Entry 3IPV (X-ray diffraction, 2.04 A resolution); this record covers chains A and B of the 4 polymer chains in the assembly.

# Chain A
Molecule: Lectin alpha chain
Organism: Spatholobus parviflorus
Chain sequence (251 residues; each row starts with the number of its first residue; X marks 2 residues of unknown identity (built as UNK)):
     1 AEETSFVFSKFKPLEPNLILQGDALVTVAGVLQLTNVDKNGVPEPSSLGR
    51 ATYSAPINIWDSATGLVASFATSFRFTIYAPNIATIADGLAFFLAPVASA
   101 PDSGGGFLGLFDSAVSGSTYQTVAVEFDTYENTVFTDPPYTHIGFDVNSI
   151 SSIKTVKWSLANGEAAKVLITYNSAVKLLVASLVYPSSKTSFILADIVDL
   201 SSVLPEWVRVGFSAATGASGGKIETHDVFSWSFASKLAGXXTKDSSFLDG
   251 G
Not modelled in the structure: 240-241
Bound ions: Mn2+: Glu-126, Asp-128, Asp-137, His-142; Ca2+: Asp-128, Tyr-130, Asn-132, Asp-137

# Chain B
Molecule: Lectin beta chain
Organism: Spatholobus parviflorus
Chain sequence (239 residues; row label = number of the first residue in the row):
     1 AEETSFVFSKFKPLEPNLILQGDALVTVAGVLQLTNVDSNGVPEPSSLGR
    51 ATYSAPINIWDSATGLVASFATSFRFTIYAPNIATIADGLAFFLAPVASA
   101 PDSGGGFLGLFDSAVGDTTYQTVAVEFDTYENTVFTDPPYTHIGFDVNSI
   151 SSIKTVKWSLANGEAAKVLITYNSAVKLLVASLVYPSSKTSFILADIVDL
   201 SSVLPEWVRVGFSAATGASKGYIETHDVFSWSFASKLAG
Bound ions: Mn2+: Glu-126, Asp-128, Asp-137, His-142; Ca2+: Asp-128, Tyr-130, Asn-132, Asp-137

# How chain A and chain B interact
Residue-residue contacts (43; chain A residue first):
  Lys-154(A) with Lys-189(B), hydrogen bond (side chain-backbone)
  Lys-167(A) with Val-176(B)
  Leu-169(A) with Leu-169(B), hydrophobic
  Leu-178(A) with Val-184(B), hydrophobic; Pro-186(B), hydrophobic
  Val-180(A) with Val-184(B), hydrophobic
  Ser-182(A) with Ile-193(B)
  Val-184(A) with Leu-178(B), hydrophobic; Ile-193(B), hydrophobic; Ala-195(B), hydrophobic
  Pro-186(A) with Val-176(B), hydrophobic
  Lys-189(A) with Lys-154(B), hydrogen bond (backbone-side chain); Ala-195(B); Asp-196(B); Ile-197(B)
  Ser-191(A) with Ile-193(B); Leu-194(B); Ala-195(B)
  Phe-192(A) with Ile-193(B)
  Ile-193(A) with Ser-182(B); Ser-191(B); Phe-192(B); Ile-193(B), hydrophobic
  Leu-194(A) with Ser-191(B)
  Ala-195(A) with Val-184(B), hydrophobic; Lys-189(B); Ser-191(B)
  Ile-197(A) with Pro-186(B); Lys-189(B)
  Lys-243(A) with Val-7(B)
  Asp-244(A) with Leu-169(B)
  Ser-245(A) with Ala-71(B); Ser-73(B); Ser-232(B), hydrogen bond; Phe-233(B)
  Leu-248(A) with Ala-71(B), hydrophobic; Leu-169(B), hydrophobic; Thr-171(B)
  Asp-249(A) with Ser-69(B); Phe-70(B); Ala-234(B); Ser-235(B); Lys-236(B)
Also at the interface, not in a pair above, chain A (25 interface residues in all): Asn-173, Val-176, Asp-196, Ser-246, Gly-250
Also at the interface, not in a pair above, chain B (29 interface residues in all): Thr-72, Lys-167, Val-180

# In short
25 residues of chain A and 29 residues of chain B are in contact; the contacts include 3 hydrogen bonds. Polar
contacts include Lys-154(A)/Lys-189(B), Lys-189(A)/Lys-154(B) and Ser-245(A)/Ser-232(B). Glu-126(A),
Asp-128(A), Asp-137(A) and His-142(A) coordinate Mn2+. The Ca2+ site is built by Asp-128(A), Tyr-130(A),
Asn-132(A) and Asp-137(A).
Chain A is Lectin alpha chain and chain B is Lectin beta chain, both from Spatholobus parviflorus; the
structure, Crystal structure of Spatholobus parviflorus seed lectin, was determined by X-ray diffraction.
